PDB entry 8G3B | electron microscopy, 3.50 A resolution | chains D and E of the 5 polymer chains in the assembly

[Chain D (and E)]
Name: Sensor protein BceS
From: Bacillus subtilis subsp. subtilis str. 168
Notes: EC 2.7.13.3; chain E of this document is another copy of the same molecule, construct and numbering; everything in this record applies to it too
Reference sequence: O35044 (BCES_BACSU); residue numbers follow UniProt; this construct covers 1-334
Sequence (334 residues; numbered 1 to 334; the number before each row is that of its first residue):
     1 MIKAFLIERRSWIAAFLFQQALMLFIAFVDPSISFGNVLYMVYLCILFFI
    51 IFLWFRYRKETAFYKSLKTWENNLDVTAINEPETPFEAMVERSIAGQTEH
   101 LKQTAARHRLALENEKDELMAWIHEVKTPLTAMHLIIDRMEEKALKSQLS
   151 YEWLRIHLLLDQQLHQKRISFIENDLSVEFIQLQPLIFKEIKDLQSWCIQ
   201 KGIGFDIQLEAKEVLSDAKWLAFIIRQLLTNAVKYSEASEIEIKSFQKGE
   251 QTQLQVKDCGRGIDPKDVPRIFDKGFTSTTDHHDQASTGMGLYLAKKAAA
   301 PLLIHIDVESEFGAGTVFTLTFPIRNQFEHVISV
What the authors report for this chain:
  - mutagenesis - E115K, E115K/K116E: decreased catalytic activity
  - mutagenesis - E115K/H124Q: unchanged catalytic activity
  - post-translational modification sites: H124 (proposed by the authors, not directly observed)

[How chain D and chain E interact]
Pairs across the interface (72):
  M1(D) with M89(E), hydrophobic
  A4(D) with F86(E)
  E8(D) with T84(E)
  R9(D) with R9(E); W12(E)
  S11(D) with F52(E); R56(E)
  W12(D) with F52(E), hydrophobic; L53(E), hydrophobic; R56(E)
  A15(D) with F48(E); F52(E), hydrophobic
  F16(D) with F16(E), hydrophobic
  F18(D) with F48(E), hydrophobic
  Q19(D) with Q19(E); Q20(E), hydrogen bond
  L22(D) with L44(E)
  M23(D) with Q20(E); M23(E), hydrophobic; M41(E); C45(E), hydrophobic
  I26(D) with M41(E), hydrophobic
  D30(D) with N37(E), hydrogen bond
  S32(D) with S32(E)
  I33(D) with N37(E)
  M41(D) with Q19(E); M23(E), hydrophobic; I26(E), hydrophobic
  C45(D) with Q19(E), hydrogen bond
  F52(D) with S11(E); W12(E), hydrophobic
  L53(D) with W12(E), hydrophobic
  Y64(D) with Y64(E); F86(E), hydrophobic
  K68(D) with M89(E), hydrogen bond
  W70(D) with S93(E)
  E71(D) with R92(E), salt bridge; S93(E); Q97(E)
  T84(D) with E8(E), hydrogen bond
  P85(D) with A4(E); E8(E)
  F86(D) with E8(E); Y64(E), hydrophobic
  M89(D) with M1(E), hydrophobic; Y64(E)
  V90(D) with L67(E), hydrophobic
  S93(D) with W70(E)
  Q97(D) with I94(E); Q97(E); T98(E), hydrogen bond
  H100(D) with L101(E)
  L101(D) with L101(E), hydrophobic
  H108(D) with H108(E), hydrogen bond; L112(E)
  L112(D) with L112(E), hydrophobic; E115(E)
  K116(D) with E115(E), salt bridge
  L119(D) with L119(E), hydrophobic
  W122(D) with W122(E), hydrophobic; Q163(E), hydrogen bond
  I123(D) with W122(E), hydrophobic
  P129(D) with I156(E), hydrophobic
  M133(D) with I156(E), hydrophobic
  I136(D) with L145(E); Q148(E)
  M140(D) with K146(E)
  L149(D) with I136(E), hydrophobic
  E152(D) with M133(E); I136(E)
  Q163(D) with E118(E); W122(E)
Also at the interface, not in a pair above, chain D (61 interface residues in all): F5, Q20, S34, N37, F49, R56, L67, V126, A132, I137, I156, L159, L160, A286, T288
Also at the interface, not in a pair above, chain E (59 interface residues in all): I7, D30, I33, V38, E60, P85, V90, E125, P129, M140, L149, E152, W153, L160

[Summary]
The interface between chain D and chain E involves 61 residues on one side and 59 on the other; the contacts
include 8 hydrogen bonds and 2 salt bridges. Polar contacts include E71(D)-R92(E), K116(D)-E115(E) and
Q19(D)-Q20(E). The paper reports that E115K and E115K/K116E of chain D reduce catalytic activity; a
modification site at H124(D).
Chain D and chain E are both Sensor protein BceS (Bacillus subtilis subsp. subtilis str. 168); the structure,
BceAB-S nucleotide free TM state 2, was determined by electron microscopy (same publication as 8G3A, 8G3F,
8G3L, 8G4C and 8G4D).
